9FS5 - chains A and C of the 10 polymer chains in the assembly; structure by electron microscopy, 2.66 A resolution.

Chain A (and C):
Name: TraT complement resistance protein
Source organism: Escherichia coli
Notes: chain C of this document is another copy of the same molecule, construct and numbering; everything in this record applies to it too
UniProt: Q6B3Y7 (Q6B3Y7_ECOLX); residues 1-223 here correspond to UniProt positions 21-243 (UniProt number = residue number + 20)
Amino-acid sequence (225 residues; each row starts with the number of its first residue):
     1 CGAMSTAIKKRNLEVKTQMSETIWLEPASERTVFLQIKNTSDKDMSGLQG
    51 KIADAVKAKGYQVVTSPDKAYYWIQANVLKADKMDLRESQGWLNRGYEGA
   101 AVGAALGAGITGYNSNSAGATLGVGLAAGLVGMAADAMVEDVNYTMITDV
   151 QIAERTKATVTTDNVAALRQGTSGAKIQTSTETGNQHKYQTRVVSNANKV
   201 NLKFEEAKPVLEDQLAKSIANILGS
Construct notes: expression tag (224-225)

How chain A and chain C interact:
Pairs across the interface (13):
  Glu21(A) with Arg169(C), salt bridge; Gly171(C); Thr172(C)
  Thr22(A) with Gly171(C), hydrogen bond (backbone-backbone)
  Ile23(A) with Gln170(C)
  Trp24(A) with Arg169(C); Gln170(C), hydrogen bond (backbone-side chain)
  Tyr189(A) with Gln170(C); Lys176(C)
  Gln190(A) with Gly171(C); Thr172(C); Ser173(C)
  Thr191(A) with Thr172(C)
Other interface residues (no listed pair), chain A (8 interface residues in all): Ser20

Overview:
The interface between chain A and chain C involves 8 residues on one side and 6 on the other, with 2 hydrogen
bonds and 1 salt bridge. Polar contacts include Glu21(A)-Arg169(C), Trp24(A)-Gln170(C) and Thr22(A)-Gly171(C).
Chain A and chain C are both TraT complement resistance protein (Escherichia coli); the structure, Cryo-EM
structure of the decameric TraT surface exclusion lipoprotein from Escherichia coli (F plasmid), was
determined by electron microscopy (same publication as 9FSM).
